9JMZ - chains A and B of the 3 polymer chains in the assembly; structure by electron microscopy, 2.91 A resolution.

[Chain A (and B)]
Protein: Hemagglutinin
Source organism: Influenza A virus (A/Indonesia/5/2005(H5N1))
Notes: chain B of this document is another copy of the same molecule, construct and numbering; everything in this record applies to it too
Chain sequence (506 residues; numbered 1 to 506; the number before each row is that of its first residue):
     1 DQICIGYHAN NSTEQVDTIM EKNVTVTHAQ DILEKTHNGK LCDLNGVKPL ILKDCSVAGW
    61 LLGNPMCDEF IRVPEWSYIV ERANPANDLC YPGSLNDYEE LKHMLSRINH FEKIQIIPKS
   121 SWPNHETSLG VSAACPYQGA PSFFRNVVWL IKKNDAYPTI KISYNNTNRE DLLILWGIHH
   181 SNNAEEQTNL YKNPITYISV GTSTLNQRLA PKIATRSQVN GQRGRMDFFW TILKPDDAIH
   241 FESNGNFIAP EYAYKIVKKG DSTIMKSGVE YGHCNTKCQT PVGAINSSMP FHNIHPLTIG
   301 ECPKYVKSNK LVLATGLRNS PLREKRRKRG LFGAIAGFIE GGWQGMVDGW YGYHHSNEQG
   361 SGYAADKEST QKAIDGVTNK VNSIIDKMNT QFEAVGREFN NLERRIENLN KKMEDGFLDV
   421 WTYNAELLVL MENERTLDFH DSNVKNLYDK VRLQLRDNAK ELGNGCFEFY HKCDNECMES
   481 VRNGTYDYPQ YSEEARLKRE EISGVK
Not modelled in the structure: 321-333, 501-506 (chain B: 321-334, 501-506)
Disulfides: Cys4-Cys466, Cys42-Cys274, Cys55-Cys67, Cys90-Cys135, Cys278-Cys302, Cys473-Cys477
Covalent attachments: N-acetylglucosamine (NAG) linked to Asn11, Asn23, Asn165, Asn286

[How chain A and chain B interact]
Pairs across the interface - 52 pairs, chain A then chain B:
  Ile19(A) - Asn379(B)
  Ile19(A) - Lys380(B)
  Ile19(A) - Ser383(B)
  Ile19(A) - Glu432(B)
  Met20(A) - Asn379(B)
  Met20(A) - Lys380(B)
  Lys22(A) - Ser383(B)  hydrogen bond
  Lys212(A) - Asn206(B)  hydrogen bond (side chain-backbone)
  Lys212(A) - Arg208(B)
  Thr215(A) - His240(B)
  Arg216(A) - Asn206(B)
  Ser217(A) - Thr202(B)
  Ser217(A) - Ser203(B)  hydrogen bond (side chain-backbone)
  Ser217(A) - Asp237(B)  hydrogen bond
  Ser217(A) - Ala238(B)  hydrogen bond (side chain-backbone)
  Arg225(A) - Ser203(B)
  Lys307(A) - Asn389(B)
  Leu402(A) - Glu100(B)
  Arg404(A) - Glu100(B)
  Arg405(A) - Glu99(B)
  Arg405(A) - Glu100(B)  salt bridge
  Arg405(A) - Glu398(B)  hydrogen bond (side chain-backbone)
  Arg405(A) - Phe399(B)
  Arg405(A) - Glu403(B)  salt bridge
  Leu409(A) - Leu409(B)  hydrophobic
  Leu409(A) - Met413(B)
  Lys411(A) - Glu393(B)  salt bridge
  Lys412(A) - Glu393(B)
  Lys412(A) - Ala394(B)
  Lys412(A) - Asn410(B)
  Lys412(A) - Met413(B)
  Met413(A) - Met413(B)
  Asp415(A) - Gln391(B)
  Asp415(A) - Glu393(B)
  Gly416(A) - Phe417(B)
  Asp419(A) - Asn389(B)  hydrogen bond
  Asp419(A) - Gln391(B)  hydrogen bond
  Val420(A) - Trp421(B)  hydrophobic
  Tyr423(A) - Ile384(B)
  Tyr423(A) - Lys387(B)
  Tyr423(A) - Met388(B)  hydrophobic
  Tyr423(A) - Leu428(B)
  Asn424(A) - Asn424(B)
  Glu426(A) - Lys387(B)  salt bridge
  Leu427(A) - Lys387(B)
  Leu430(A) - Lys387(B)
  Met431(A) - Met431(B)  hydrophobic
  Met431(A) - Glu432(B)
  Met431(A) - Arg435(B)
  Arg435(A) - Arg435(B)
  Glu461(A) - Leu453(B)
  Gly463(A) - Leu453(B)
Other interface residues (no listed pair), chain A (37 interface residues in all): His180, Ala214, Val219, Glu403, Asn408, Phe417, Leu418, Lys460
Other interface residues (no listed pair), chain B (44 interface residues in all): Asp97, His103, Ser199, Gly201, Asp261, Lys304, Gly376, Phe392, Ile406, Phe439, Arg456

[In short]
37 residues of chain A face 44 of chain B across their interface, with 8 hydrogen bonds and 4 salt bridges.
Polar contacts include Arg405(A)-Glu100(B), Arg405(A)-Glu403(B) and Lys411(A)-Glu393(B). N-acetylglucosamine
is covalently linked to Asn11(A), Asn23(A), Asn165(A) and Asn286(A).
Both chains are Hemagglutinin (Influenza A virus (A/Indonesia/5/2005(H5N1))). Entry 9JMZ (Cryo-EM structure of
a human-infecting bovine influenza H5N1 hemagglutinin complexed with avian receptor analog LSTa) was
determined by electron microscopy (same publication as 9JN0).
